PDB entry 3V01 | X-ray diffraction, 2.71 A resolution | chain A

[Chain A]
Molecule: Dual specificity mitogen-activated protein kinase kinase 1
Organism: Homo sapiens
Notes: EC 2.7.12.2
UniProtKB: Q02750 (MP2K1_HUMAN); residue numbers follow UniProt; this construct covers 62-393
Chain sequence (341 residues; each row starts with the number of its first residue):
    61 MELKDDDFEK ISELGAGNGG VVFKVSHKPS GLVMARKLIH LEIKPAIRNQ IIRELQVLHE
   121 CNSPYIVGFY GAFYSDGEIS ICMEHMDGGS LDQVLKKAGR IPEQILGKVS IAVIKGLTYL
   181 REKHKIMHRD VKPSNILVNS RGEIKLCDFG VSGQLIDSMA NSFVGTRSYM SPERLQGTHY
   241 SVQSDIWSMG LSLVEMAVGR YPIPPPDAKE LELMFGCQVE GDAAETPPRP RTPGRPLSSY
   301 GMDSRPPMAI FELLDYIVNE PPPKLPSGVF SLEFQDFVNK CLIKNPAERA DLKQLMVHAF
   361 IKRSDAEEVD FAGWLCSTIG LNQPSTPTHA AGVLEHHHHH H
Unresolved in the structure: 221-223, 276-305, 383-401
Differences from the reference sequence: expression tag (61, 394-401)
UniProt features mapped onto this chain:
  - region: Glu270 to Pro307 (RAF1-binding)
  - active site: Asp190 (Proton acceptor)
  - binding site (ATP): Leu74 to Val82, Lys97, Met143 to Met146, Ser150 to Gln153, Lys192 to Asn195, Asp208
  - binding site (U0126): Lys97, Asp208 to Val211
  - binding site (K-252a): Glu144 to Met146, Ser194
  - modified residue: Ser218 (Phosphoserine), Ser222 (Phosphoserine), Thr286 (Phosphothreonine), Thr292 (Phosphothreonine), Ser298 (Phosphoserine)
  - natural variant: Gly128 (G128V: In CFC3), Tyr130 (Y130C: In CFC3)
  - mutagenesis: Lys97 (K97A: Loss of catalytic activity. Strongly reduces phosphorylation upon UV irradiation; K97R: Loss of catalytic activity. No effect on BRAF-KSR1 or BRAF-KSR2 dimerization), Ser150 (S150A: No loss of activity), Ser212 (S212A: No loss of activity), Ser218 (S218A: Loss of catalytic activity. No effect on BRAF-KSR1 dimerization; when associated with A-222; S218D: No effect on BRAF-KSR1 dimerization; when associated with D-222), Met219 (M219V: Increases interaction with KSR1 and BRAF; M219W: Increases interaction with KSR1 and BRAF; when associated with L-220), Ala220 (A220L: Increases interaction with KSR1 and BRAF; when associated with w-219), Asn221 (N221Y: Increases interaction with KSR1 and BRAF), Ser222 (S222A: Loss of catalytic activity. No effect on BRAF-KSR1 dimerization; when associated with A-218; S222D: No effect on BRAF-KSR1 dimerization; when associated with D-218), Phe311 (F311S: Loss of interaction with BRAF and KSR1. Loss of BRAF-KSR1 dimerization)
Metal / ion sites: Mg2+: Asn195, Asp208 (together with ATP)
Small-molecule neighbours:
  - 3V0 (N-{[(2R)-2,3-dihydroxypropyl]oxy}-3-[(2-fluoro-4-iodophenyl)amino]furo[3,2-c]pyridine-2-carboxamide): Gly77, Asn78, Gly79, Gly80, Lys97, Ile99, Leu115, Leu118, Val127, Ile141, Met143, Asp190, Cys207, Asp208, Phe209, Gly210, Val211, Ser212, Leu215, Ile216, Met219
  - ATP (adenosine-5'-triphosphate): Leu74, Gly75, Ala76, Gly77, Asn78, Gly80, Val82, Ala95, Lys97, Met143, Glu144, His145, Met146, Ser150, Asp152, Gln153, Asp190, Lys192, Ser194, Asn195, Leu197, Asp208

[Summary]
Ligands of chain A: compound 3V0 and ATP. The Mg2+ site is built by Asn195 and Asp208. From UniProt:
active-site residue Asp190, 23 ATP-binding residues, 5 U0126-binding residues and 4 K-252a-binding residues.
Chain A is Dual specificity mitogen-activated protein kinase kinase 1 (Homo sapiens); the structure, Discovery
of Novel Allosteric MEK Inhibitors Possessing Classical and Non-classical Bidentate Ser212 Interactions, was
determined by X-ray diffraction together with 3V04 from the same study.
